Entry 6TAO (X-ray diffraction, 1.98 A resolution); this record covers chain A.

== Chain A ==
Protein: Non-hemolytic enterotoxin lytic component L1
From: Vibrio cholerae
UniProt: A0A0F4FI88 (A0A0F4FI88_VIBCL); residues 4-356 here correspond to UniProt positions 1-353 (UniProt number = residue number - 3)
Sequence (355 residues; each row starts with the number of its first residue):
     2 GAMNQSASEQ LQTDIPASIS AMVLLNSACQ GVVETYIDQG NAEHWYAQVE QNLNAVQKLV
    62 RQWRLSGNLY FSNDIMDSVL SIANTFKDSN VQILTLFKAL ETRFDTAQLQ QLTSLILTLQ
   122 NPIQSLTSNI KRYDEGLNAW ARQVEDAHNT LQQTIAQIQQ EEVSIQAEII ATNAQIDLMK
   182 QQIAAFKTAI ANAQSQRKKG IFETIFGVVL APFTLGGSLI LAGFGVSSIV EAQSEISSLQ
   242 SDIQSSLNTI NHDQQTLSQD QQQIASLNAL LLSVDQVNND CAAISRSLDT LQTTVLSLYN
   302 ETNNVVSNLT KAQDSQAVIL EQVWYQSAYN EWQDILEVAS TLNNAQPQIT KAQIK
Not modelled in the structure: 2-5, 193-198
Construct notes: expression tag (2-3)
Ion coordination: Ni2+: His-45 (together with sulfate ion)

== In short ==
Chain A is Non-hemolytic enterotoxin lytic component L1 (Vibrio cholerae); the structure, The cytotoxin MakE
from Vibrio cholerae, was determined by X-ray diffraction (same publication as 6T8D).
